Entry 3I60 (X-ray diffraction, 2.50 A resolution); this record covers chain A.

Chain A:
Molecule: Mitogen-activated protein kinase 1
Organism: Homo sapiens
Notes: EC 2.7.11.24
UniProtKB: P28482 (MK01_HUMAN); residues -1 to 358 here correspond to UniProt positions 1-360 (UniProt number = residue number + 2)
Sequence (380 residues; numbered -21 to 358; the number before each row is that of its first residue; numbers below 1 keep their minus sign (Met-21 is residue -21)):
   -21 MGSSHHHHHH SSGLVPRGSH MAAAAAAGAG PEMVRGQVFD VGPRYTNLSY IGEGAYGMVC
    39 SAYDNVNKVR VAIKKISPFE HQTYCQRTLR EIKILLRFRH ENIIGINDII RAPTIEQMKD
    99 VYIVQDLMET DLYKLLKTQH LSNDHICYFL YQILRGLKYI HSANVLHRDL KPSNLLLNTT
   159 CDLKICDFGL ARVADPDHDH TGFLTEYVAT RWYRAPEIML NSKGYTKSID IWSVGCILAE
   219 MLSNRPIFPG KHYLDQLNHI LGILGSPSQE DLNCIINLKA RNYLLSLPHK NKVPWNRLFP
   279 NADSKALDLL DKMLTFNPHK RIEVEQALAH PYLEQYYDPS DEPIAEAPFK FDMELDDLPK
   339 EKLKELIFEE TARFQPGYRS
Not modelled in the structure: -21 to 5, 174-186, 200-202, 357-358
Construct notes: expression tag (-21 to -2)
Swiss-Prot annotation at these positions:
  - DNA-binding region: Lys257 to Arg275
  - motif: Thr183 to Tyr185 (TXY), Asp316 to Glu320 (Cytoplasmic retention motif), Ala325 to Met331 (Nuclear translocation motif)
  - active site: Asp147 (Proton acceptor)
  - binding site (ATP): Ile29 to Val37, Lys52
  - modified residue: Ala0 (N-acetylalanine), Ser27 (Phosphoserine), Thr183 (Phosphothreonine), Tyr185 (Phosphotyrosine), Thr188 (Phosphothreonine), Ser244 (Phosphoserine), Ser246 (Phosphoserine), Ser282 (Phosphoserine)
Residues lining bound ligands: E86 (4-{2-[(2-chlorophenyl)amino]-5-methylpyrimidin-4-yl}-N-[(1S)-2-hydroxy-1-phenylethyl]-1H-pyrrole-2-carboxamide): Ile29, Glu31, Gly32, Ala33, Tyr34, Gly35, Met36, Val37, Ala50, Lys52, Lys53, Ile54, Ile82, Gln103, Asp104, Leu105, Met106, Glu107, Thr108, Asp109, Lys112, Asn152, Leu154, Cys164, Asp165

Overview:
Chain A binds compound E86. From UniProt: active-site residue Asp147 and 10 ATP-binding residues.
Chain A is Mitogen-activated protein kinase 1 (Homo sapiens); the structure, Crystal structure of ERK2 bound
to
(S)-4-(2-(2-chlorophenylamino)-5-methylpyrimidin-4-yl)-N-(2-hydroxy-1-phenylethyl)-1H-pyrrole-2-carboxamide,
was determined by X-ray diffraction, deposited together with 3I4B and 3I5Z.
